PDB entry 3TYO | X-ray diffraction, 1.93 A resolution | chains A and B

Chain A (and B):
Molecule: Nitric oxide synthase, brain
From: Rattus norvegicus
Notes: EC 1.14.13.39; chain B of this document is another copy of the same molecule, construct and numbering; everything in this record applies to it too
UniProtKB: P29476 (NOS1_RAT); numbering as in UniProt (aligned over 297-718)
Sequence (422 residues; row label = number of the first residue in the row):
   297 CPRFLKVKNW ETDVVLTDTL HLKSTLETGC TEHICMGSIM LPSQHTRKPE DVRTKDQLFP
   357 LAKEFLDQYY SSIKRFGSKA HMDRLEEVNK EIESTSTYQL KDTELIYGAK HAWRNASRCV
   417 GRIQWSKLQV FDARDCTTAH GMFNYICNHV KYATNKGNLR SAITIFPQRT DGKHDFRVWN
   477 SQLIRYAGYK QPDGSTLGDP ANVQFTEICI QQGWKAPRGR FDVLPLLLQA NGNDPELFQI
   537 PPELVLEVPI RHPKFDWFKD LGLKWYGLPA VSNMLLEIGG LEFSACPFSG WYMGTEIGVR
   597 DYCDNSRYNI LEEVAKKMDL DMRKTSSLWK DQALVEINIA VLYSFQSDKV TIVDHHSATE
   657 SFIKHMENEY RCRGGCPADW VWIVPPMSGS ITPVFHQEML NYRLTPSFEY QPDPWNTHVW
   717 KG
Disordered / not traced: 297-298, 339-349, 717-718 (chain B: 297-298, 339-347)
Bound ions: Zn2+: Cys326, Cys331 (shared with Cys326(B), Cys331(B) of chain B); heme Fe near Cys415 (its only coordinating residue here)
Small-molecule neighbours:
  - DXW (6-{[(3S,4S)-4-{2-[(furan-2-ylmethyl)amino]ethoxy}pyrrolidin-3-yl]methyl}-4-methylpyridin-2-amine): Met336, Leu337, Gln478, Pro565, Val567, Phe584, Ser585, Gly586, Trp587, Tyr588, Met589, Glu592, Trp678, Tyr706
  - tetrahydrobiopterin (H4B), molecule 1: Trp306, Trp676, Phe691, His692, Gln693, Glu694
  - tetrahydrobiopterin (H4B), molecule 2: Ser334, Met336, Arg596, Val677, Trp678
  - heme (HEM): Trp409, Ala412, Arg414, Cys415, Val416, Gly417, Gln420, Leu424, Ser457, Met570, Phe584, Ser585, Gly586, Trp587, Met589, Glu592, Val649, Trp678, Phe704, Tyr706
Swiss-Prot annotation at these positions:
  - binding site ((6R)-L-erythro-5,6,7,8-tetrahydrobiopterin): Ser334, Val677, Trp678, Phe691
  - binding site (heme b): Cys415, Tyr706
  - binding site (L-arginine): Gln478, Trp587, Tyr588, Glu592
  - mutagenesis: Tyr588 (Y588F: No decrease in nitric-oxide synthase activity; Y588H: 50% decrease of nitric-oxide synthase activity; Y588S: 30% decrease of nitric-oxide synthase activity)
From the paper describing this entry:
  - binding site for DXW: Met336, Leu337, Glu592, Asp597, Tyr706
  - conformationally variable residues (side-chain flip): Met336

Chain A / chain B interface:
Pairs across the interface - 128 pairs, chain A then chain B:
  Leu301(A) with Ile330(B), hydrophobic
  Trp306(A) with Met336(B), hydrophobic; Leu337(B), hydrophobic
  Glu307(A) with Asn601(B); Ser602(B), hydrogen bond (backbone-side chain)
  His317(A) with Ile330(B)
  Ser320(A) with His329(B)
  Thr321(A) with His329(B)
  Leu322(A) with His329(B)
  Glu323(A) with Glu328(B)
  Thr324(A) with Thr327(B), hydrogen bond (side chain-backbone); Glu328(B), hydrogen bond (backbone-backbone); His329(B); Ile330(B); Cys331(B)
  Cys326(A) with Cys326(B), hydrophobic; Thr327(B); Glu328(B), hydrogen bond (backbone-backbone); Cys331(B), hydrophobic
  Thr327(A) with Thr324(B), hydrogen bond (backbone-side chain); Cys326(B)
  Glu328(A) with Glu323(B); Thr324(B), hydrogen bond (backbone-backbone); Cys326(B), hydrogen bond (backbone-backbone); Glu328(B)
  His329(A) with Ser320(B); Thr324(B); Tyr698(B)
  Ile330(A) with Leu301(B), hydrophobic; His317(B); Thr324(B); Leu696(B), hydrophobic; Asn697(B); Tyr698(B), hydrophobic
  Cys331(A) with Thr324(B); Cys326(B), hydrophobic; Cys331(B), hydrophobic; Leu696(B); Asn697(B), hydrogen bond (backbone-backbone)
  Met332(A) with Leu301(B), hydrophobic; Leu696(B), hydrophobic
  Gly333(A) with Cys331(B)
  Ser334(A) with Trp676(B); Glu694(B); Met695(B), hydrogen bond (side chain-backbone)
  Ile335(A) with Glu694(B); Met695(B)
  Met336(A) with Trp306(B), hydrophobic; Glu694(B), hydrogen bond (backbone-side chain)
  Leu337(A) with Trp306(B), hydrophobic
  Val595(A) with Ser686(B)
  Arg596(A) with Ser686(B); Phe691(B); His692(B)
  Asp600(A) with His692(B), salt bridge
  Asn601(A) with Glu307(B)
  Leu607(A) with Ile687(B), hydrophobic
  Lys620(A) with Gln642(B)
  Thr621(A) with Asp650(B), hydrogen bond; His652(B); Ser653(B), hydrogen bond
  Ser622(A) with Leu638(B); Gln642(B), hydrogen bond; Asp650(B)
  Ser623(A) with Ile635(B)
  Leu624(A) with Asn634(B); Ile635(B); Leu638(B), hydrophobic; His651(B)
  Lys626(A) with Ile687(B)
  Asp627(A) with Val631(B); His651(B), salt bridge; His652(B), salt bridge; Met683(B); Ser684(B), hydrogen bond
  Gln628(A) with Val631(B); Glu632(B), hydrogen bond; Ile635(B)
  Val631(A) with Asp627(B); Gln628(B); Val631(B), hydrophobic
  Glu632(A) with Gln628(B), hydrogen bond
  Asn634(A) with Leu624(B)
  Ile635(A) with Ser623(B); Leu624(B); Gln628(B)
  Leu638(A) with Ser622(B); Leu624(B), hydrophobic
  Gln642(A) with Ser622(B), hydrogen bond
  Asp650(A) with Thr621(B), hydrogen bond; Ser622(B)
  His651(A) with Leu624(B); Asp627(B), salt bridge
  His652(A) with Thr621(B); Asp627(B), salt bridge
  Trp676(A) with Ser334(B); Val677(B), hydrophobic
  Val677(A) with Trp676(B)
  Pro682(A) with Ser684(B); Gly685(B), hydrogen bond (backbone-backbone); Ser686(B), hydrogen bond (backbone-backbone)
  Met683(A) with Asp627(B); Ser684(B)
  Ser684(A) with Asp627(B), hydrogen bond; Pro682(B); Met683(B); Ser684(B)
  Gly685(A) with Pro682(B), hydrogen bond (backbone-backbone)
  Ser686(A) with Val595(B); Arg596(B); Pro682(B), hydrogen bond (backbone-backbone)
  Ile687(A) with Leu607(B), hydrophobic; Lys626(B); Asp627(B)
  Phe691(A) with Arg596(B)
  His692(A) with Arg596(B); Asp600(B)
  Glu694(A) with Ser334(B); Ile335(B); Met336(B), hydrogen bond (side chain-backbone)
  Met695(A) with Ser334(B), hydrogen bond (backbone-side chain)
  Leu696(A) with Ile330(B), hydrophobic; Met332(B), hydrophobic; Ile335(B), hydrophobic
  Asn697(A) with Ile330(B); Cys331(B), hydrogen bond (backbone-backbone)
  Tyr698(A) with His329(B); Ile330(B), hydrophobic
Other interface residues (no listed pair), chain A (64 interface residues in all): Val303, Lys550, Cys599, Ser602, Leu630, Ser653
Other interface residues (no listed pair), chain B (62 interface residues in all): Val303, Thr321, Leu322, Gly333, Cys599, Leu630

Overview:
64 residues of chain A face 62 of chain B across their interface, with 26 hydrogen bonds and 5 salt bridges.
Polar pairs include Asp600(A)-His692(B), Asp627(A)-His651(B) and Asp627(A)-His652(B). Ligands of chain A:
heme, tetrahydrobiopterin and compound DXW. From the paper: a binding site for DXW at Met336(A), Leu337(A) and
Glu592(A) among others; conformational variability at Met336(A).
Both chains are Nitric oxide synthase, brain (Rattus norvegicus). Entry 3TYO (Structure of neuronal nitric
oxide synthase heme domain in complex with
6-(((3S,4S)-4-(2-((furan-2-ylmethyl)amino)ethoxy)pyrrolidin-3-yl)methyl)-4-methylpyridin-2-amine) was
determined by X-ray diffraction (same publication as 3TYL, 3TYM and 3TYN).
